Entry 6V20 (electron microscopy, 2.13 A resolution); this record covers chains A and B of the 4 polymer chains in the assembly.

# Chain A (and B)
Name: Fructose-bisphosphate aldolase A
From: Oryctolagus cuniculus
Notes: EC 4.1.2.13; chain B of this document is another copy of the same molecule, construct and numbering; everything in this record applies to it too
UniProtKB: P00883 (ALDOA_RABIT); residues 2-344 here correspond to UniProt positions 3-345 (UniProt number = residue number + 1)
Amino-acid sequence (343 residues; numbered 2 to 344; the number before each row is that of its first residue):
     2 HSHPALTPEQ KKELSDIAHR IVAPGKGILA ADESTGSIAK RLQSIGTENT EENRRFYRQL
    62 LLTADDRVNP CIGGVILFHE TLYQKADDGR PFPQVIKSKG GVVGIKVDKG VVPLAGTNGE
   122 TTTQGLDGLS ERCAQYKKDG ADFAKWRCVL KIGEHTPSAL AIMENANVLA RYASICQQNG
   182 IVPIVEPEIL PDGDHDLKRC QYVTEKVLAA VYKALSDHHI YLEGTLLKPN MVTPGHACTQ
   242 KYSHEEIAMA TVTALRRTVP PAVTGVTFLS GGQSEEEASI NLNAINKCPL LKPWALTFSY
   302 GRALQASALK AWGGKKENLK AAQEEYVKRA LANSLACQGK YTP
UniProt features mapped onto this chain:
  - active site: Glu187 (Proton acceptor), Lys229 (Schiff-base intermediate with dihydroxyacetone-P)
  - binding site (beta-D-fructose 1,6-bisphosphate): Arg42, Ser271 to Gly273, Ser300, Arg303
  - site: Cys72 (Essential for substrate cleavage), Lys107 (Essential for substrate cleavage), Lys146 (Alkylation inactivates the enzyme)
  - modified residue: Thr8 (Phosphothreonine), Ser35 (Phosphoserine), Ser38 (Phosphoserine), Lys41 (N6-acetyllysine), Ser45 (Phosphoserine), Lys98 (N6-(2-hydroxyisobutyryl)lysine), Lys107 (N6-acetyllysine), Lys110 (N6-acetyllysine), Ser131 (Phosphoserine), Lys146 (N6-(2-hydroxyisobutyryl)lysine), Ser271 (Phosphoserine), Lys311 (N6-malonyllysine), Lys329 (N6-acetyllysine)
  - cross-link: Lys41 (Glycyl lysine isopeptide (Lys-Gly) (interchain with G-Cter in SUMO1))

# Interface between chain A and chain B
Contacting residue pairs (49; chain A residue first):
  His2(A) with Gly154(B); Glu155(B), hydrogen bond (side chain-backbone); Arg200(B), hydrogen bond; Tyr203(B)
  Ser3(A) with Tyr203(B)
  Gly154(A) with His2(B)
  Glu155(A) with His2(B), hydrogen bond (backbone-side chain)
  Arg200(A) with His2(B), hydrogen bond
  Tyr203(A) with His2(B); Ser3(B); His220(B)
  Lys207(A) with Ser217(B), hydrogen bond (side chain-backbone); His220(B), hydrogen bond
  Ala210(A) with Lys214(B); Ser217(B)
  Ala211(A) with Lys214(B)
  Lys214(A) with Ala210(B); Ala211(B); Lys214(B)
  Ser217(A) with Lys207(B), hydrogen bond (backbone-side chain); Ala210(B)
  His220(A) with Tyr203(B); Lys207(B), hydrogen bond
  Tyr222(A) with Arg258(B)
  Leu223(A) with Arg258(B)
  Glu224(A) with Arg258(B), salt bridge
  Arg257(A) with Pro261(B); Pro262(B), hydrogen bond (side chain-backbone); Ala263(B), hydrogen bond (backbone-backbone)
  Arg258(A) with Tyr222(B); Leu223(B); Glu224(B), salt bridge; Pro261(B); Ala263(B)
  Thr259(A) with Pro261(B)
  Val260(A) with Pro262(B)
  Pro261(A) with Arg257(B); Arg258(B); Thr259(B)
  Pro262(A) with Arg257(B), hydrogen bond (backbone-side chain); Val260(B); Pro294(B), hydrophobic; Trp295(B), hydrophobic
  Ala263(A) with Arg257(B), hydrogen bond (backbone-backbone); Arg258(B)
  Leu292(A) with Pro294(B), hydrophobic
  Pro294(A) with Pro262(B), hydrophobic; Leu292(B), hydrophobic
  Trp295(A) with Pro262(B), hydrophobic
Also at the interface, not in a pair above, chain A (27 interface residues in all): Asp218, Thr254
Also at the interface, not in a pair above, chain B (27 interface residues in all): Asp218, Thr254

# Summary
The chain A/chain B interface involves 27 residues from each chain; the contacts include 12 hydrogen bonds and
2 salt bridges. Among the polar pairs are Glu224(A)-Arg258(B), His2(A)-Glu155(B) and His2(A)-Arg200(B).
UniProt lists active-site residues Glu187(A) and Lys229(A) and 6 beta-D-fructose 1,6-bisphosphate-binding
residues on chain A.
Chain A and chain B are both Fructose-bisphosphate aldolase A (Oryctolagus cuniculus); the structure, Rabbit
muscle aldolase, was determined by electron microscopy together with 6V21 from the same study.
